PDB entry 5B30 | X-ray diffraction, 1.60 A resolution | chain A

# Chain A
Protein: GTPase HRas
Source organism: Homo sapiens
Reference sequence: P01112 (RASH_HUMAN); residues 1-166 here = UniProt positions 1-166
Amino-acid sequence (171 residues; numbered -4 to 166; the number before each row is that of its first residue; numbers below 1 keep their minus sign (Gly-4 is residue -4)):
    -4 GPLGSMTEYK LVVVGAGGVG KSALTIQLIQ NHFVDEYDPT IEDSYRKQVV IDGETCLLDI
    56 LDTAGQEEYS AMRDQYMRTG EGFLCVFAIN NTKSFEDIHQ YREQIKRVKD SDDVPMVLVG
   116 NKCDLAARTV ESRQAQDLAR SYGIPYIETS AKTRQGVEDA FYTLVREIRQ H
Disordered / not traced: -4 to 0
Sequence notes: expression tag (-4 to 0)
Ion coordination: Mg2+: Ser17 (together with GMP-PNP); Ca2+: Arg102, Asp105; Na+: Asp107, Tyr137
Ligand contacts: GMP-PNP (GNP; phosphoaminophosphonic acid-guanylate ester): Ala11, Gly12, Gly13, Val14, Gly15, Lys16, Ser17, Ala18, Phe28, Val29, Asp30, Glu31, Tyr32, Thr58, Ala59, Gly60, Asn116, Lys117, Asp119, Leu120, Ser145, Ala146, Lys147
Swiss-Prot annotation at these positions:
  - region: His166 (Hypervariable region)
  - motif: Tyr32 to Tyr40 (Effector region)
  - binding site (GTP): Gly13 to Ala18, Val29 to Thr35, Ala59, Gly60, Asn116 to Asp119, Ser145 to Lys147
  - modified residue: Met1 (N-acetylmethionine), Thr2 (N-acetylthreonine), Cys118 (S-nitrosocysteine)
  - glycosylation: Thr35 (Microbial infection: O-linked (Glc) threonine)
From the paper describing this entry:
  - conformationally variable residues (loop rearrangement, side-chain flip): Tyr32, Thr35, Gly60, Gln61, Arg68
  - binding site for GMP-PNP: Tyr32, Gly60
  - contacts within the chain: Gln61-Glu63 (hydrogen bond), Gln61-Gln99 (hydrogen bond), Gln61-Tyr96 (hydrogen bond), Gly60-Arg68 (hydrogen bond)
  - binding site for GMP-PNP: Asn116 to Asp119, Ser145 to Lys147 (citing earlier work)

# Overview
Bound to chain A: GMP-PNP. The Ca2+ site is built by Arg102 and Asp105. Asp107 and Tyr137 form the Na+ site.
From UniProt: 22 GTP-binding residues. From the paper: a binding site for GMP-PNP at Tyr32, Gly60 and Asn116
among others; conformational variability at Tyr32, Thr35 and Gly60 among others.
Chain A is GTPase HRas (Homo sapiens); the structure, H-Ras WT in complex with GppNHp (state 1) after
structural transition by humidity control, was determined by X-ray diffraction (same publication as 5B2Z).
